7ZB1 - chains A and E; structure by X-ray diffraction, 2.00 A resolution.

# Chain A
Molecule: Prolyl endopeptidase
Source organism: Omphalotus olearius
Notes: engineered mutation(s): S580A
Sequence (745 residues; each row starts with the number of its first residue):
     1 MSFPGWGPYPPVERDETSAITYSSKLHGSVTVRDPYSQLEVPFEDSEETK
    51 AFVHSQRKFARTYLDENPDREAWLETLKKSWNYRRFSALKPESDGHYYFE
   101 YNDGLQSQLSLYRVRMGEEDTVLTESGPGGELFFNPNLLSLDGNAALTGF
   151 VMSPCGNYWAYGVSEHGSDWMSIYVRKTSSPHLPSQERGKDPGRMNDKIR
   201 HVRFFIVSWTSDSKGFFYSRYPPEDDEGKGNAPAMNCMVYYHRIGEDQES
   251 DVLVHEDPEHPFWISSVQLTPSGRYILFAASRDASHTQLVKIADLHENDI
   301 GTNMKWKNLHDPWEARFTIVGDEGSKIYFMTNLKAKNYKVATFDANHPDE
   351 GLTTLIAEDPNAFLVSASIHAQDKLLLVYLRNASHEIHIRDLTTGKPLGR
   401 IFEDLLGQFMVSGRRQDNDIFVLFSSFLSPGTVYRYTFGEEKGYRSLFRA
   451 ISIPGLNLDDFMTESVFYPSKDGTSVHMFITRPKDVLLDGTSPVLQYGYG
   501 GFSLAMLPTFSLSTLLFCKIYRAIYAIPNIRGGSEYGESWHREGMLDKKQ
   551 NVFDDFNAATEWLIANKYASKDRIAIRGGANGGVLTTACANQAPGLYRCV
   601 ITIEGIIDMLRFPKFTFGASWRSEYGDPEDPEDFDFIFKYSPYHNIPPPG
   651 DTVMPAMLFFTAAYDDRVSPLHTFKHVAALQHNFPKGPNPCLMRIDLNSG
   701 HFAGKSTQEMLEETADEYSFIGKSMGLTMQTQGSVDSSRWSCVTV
Disordered / not traced: 1-2, 225-228, 698-703, 732-745
Bound ions: Na+ site 1 near Gln56 (its only coordinating residue here); Na+ site 2 near Ser219 (its only coordinating residue here); Na+ site 3 near Ser470 (its only coordinating residue here); Na+ site 4 near Leu504 (its only coordinating residue here); Na+ site 5 near Thr509 (its only coordinating residue here); Na+ site 6: Val600, Thr602, Leu658
Reported in the primary citation:
  - binding site for 18-residue peptide (chain E): Arg316, Phe502, Asn581, Ile606, Phe617, Trp621, Val668
  - catalytic residues: Tyr499, Asn581
  - catalytic residues: Arg667 (proposed by the authors, not directly observed)
  - mutagenesis - I606A: decreased catalytic activity on Oph-15mer
  - mutagenesis - W621A: abolished catalytic activity on Oph-15mer
  - specificity-determining residues: Ile606 (proposed by the authors, not directly observed)
  - specificity-determining residues: Trp621

# Chain E
Molecule: 18-residue peptide
Source organism: Omphalotus olearius
Sequence (18 residues; numbered 795 to 812; the number before each row is that of its first residue):
   795 WVIVVGVXGVXGSVMSTE
Disordered / not traced: 795-801, 809-812
Modified residues: Val796, Val798, Val799, Val801, Val808 (N-methylvaline; MVA); Gly800, Gly803, Gly806 (sarcosine; SAR); IML (N-methyl-isoleucine) at position 802, IML (N-methyl-isoleucine) at position 805

# Chain A / chain E interface
Contacting residue pairs (19):
  Ile264(A) with Val804(E), hydrophobic
  Ser281(A) with Gly803(E)
  Ala284(A) with IML_805(E)
  Gln288(A) with IML_802(E)
  Arg316(A) with IML_802(E)
  Tyr497(A) with Val808(E)
  Tyr499(A) with IML_805(E); Gly806(E), hydrogen bond (side chain-backbone); Val808(E)
  Phe502(A) with IML_805(E)
  Gly579(A) with Val808(E)
  Ala580(A) with Gly806(E); Ser807(E)
  Asn581(A) with Gly806(E)
  Ile603(A) with Val808(E)
  Glu604(A) with Val808(E)
  Phe617(A) with Val804(E), hydrophobic
  Trp621(A) with Val804(E), hydrogen bond (side chain-backbone); Gly806(E)
Interface residues without a listed pair, chain A (22 interface residues in all): Asp283, His286, Leu504, Ile606, Ser620, Arg667, Val668

# In short
The interface between chain A and chain E involves 22 residues on one side and 7 on the other; the contacts
include 2 hydrogen bonds. Polar contacts include Tyr499(A)-Gly806(E) and Trp621(A)-Val804(E). From the paper:
catalytic residues Tyr499(A), Asn581(A) and Arg667(A); I606A of chain A reduces catalytic activity on
Oph-15mer.
Here chain A is Prolyl endopeptidase and chain E is an 18-residue peptide, both from Omphalotus olearius.
Entry 7ZB1 (S580A with 18mer) was determined by X-ray diffraction together with 7ZAZ, 7ZB0 and 7ZB2 from the
same study.
